PDB entry 4C5N | X-ray diffraction, 1.75 A resolution | chains A and D

[Chain A (and D)]
Name: Phosphomethylpyrimidine kinase
Source organism: Staphylococcus aureus
Notes: EC 2.7.1.35; chain D of this document is another copy of the same molecule, construct and numbering; everything in this record applies to it too
Reference sequence: C8MK44 (C8MK44_STAAU); numbering as in UniProt (aligned over 1-276)
Chain sequence (276 residues; row label = number of the first residue in the row):
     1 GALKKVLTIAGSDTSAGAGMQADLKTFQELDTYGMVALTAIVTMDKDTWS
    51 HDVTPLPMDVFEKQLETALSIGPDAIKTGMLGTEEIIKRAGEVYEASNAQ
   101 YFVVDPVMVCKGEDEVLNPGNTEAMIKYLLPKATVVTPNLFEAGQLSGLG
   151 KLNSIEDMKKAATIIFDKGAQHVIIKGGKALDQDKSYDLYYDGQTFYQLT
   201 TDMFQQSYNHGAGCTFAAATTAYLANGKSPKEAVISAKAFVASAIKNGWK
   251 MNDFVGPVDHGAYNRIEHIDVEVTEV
Not modelled in the structure: 109-116 (chain D: 111-117)
Ligand contacts:
  - AMP-PCP (ACP; phosphomethylphosphonic acid adenylate ester): Ala18, Asn139, Lys176, Gly177, Gly178, Lys179, Ser186, Tyr187, Asp188, Thr201, Asp202, Met203, Phe204, Gln205, Gln206, Asn209, His210, Gly211, Ala212, Gly213, Cys214, Phe216, Lys238, Val241, Ile245
  - pyridoxal (PXL; 3-hydroxy-5-(hydroxymethyl)-2-methylisonicotinaldehyde): Gly11, Ser12, Asp13, Ala18, Gly19, Val42, Met80, Val107, His210, Cys214

[Chain A / chain D interface]
Pairs across the interface (76):
  Leu3(A) - Trp249(D)
  Leu3(A) - Asp259(D)
  Ser12(A) - Leu38(D)
  Thr14(A) - Gln64(D)
  Thr14(A) - Thr67(D)
  Ser15(A) - Tyr33(D)  hydrogen bond (backbone-side chain)
  Ser15(A) - Ile71(D)
  Ala16(A) - Tyr33(D)  hydrogen bond (backbone-side chain)
  Ala16(A) - Gly34(D)
  Ala16(A) - Met35(D)  hydrophobic
  Gly17(A) - Tyr33(D)  hydrogen bond (backbone-side chain)
  Met20(A) - Met20(D)  hydrophobic
  Gln21(A) - Val36(D)
  Leu24(A) - Leu24(D)  hydrophobic
  Lys25(A) - Gln28(D)
  Lys25(A) - Tyr33(D)
  Lys25(A) - Gly34(D)  hydrogen bond (side chain-backbone)
  Gln28(A) - Lys25(D)
  Gln28(A) - Glu29(D)  hydrogen bond
  Gln28(A) - Gly261(D)
  Glu29(A) - Gln28(D)  hydrogen bond
  Asp31(A) - Arg265(D)  salt bridge
  Tyr33(A) - Ser15(D)  hydrogen bond (side chain-backbone)
  Tyr33(A) - Ala16(D)  hydrogen bond (side chain-backbone)
  Tyr33(A) - Gly17(D)  hydrogen bond (side chain-backbone)
  Tyr33(A) - Lys25(D)
  Tyr33(A) - Trp249(D)  hydrophobic
  Tyr33(A) - Met251(D)
  Tyr33(A) - Pro257(D)
  Gly34(A) - Ala16(D)
  Gly34(A) - Lys25(D)  hydrogen bond (backbone-side chain)
  Met35(A) - Ala16(D)  hydrophobic
  Val36(A) - Gln21(D)
  Leu38(A) - Ser12(D)
  Ile41(A) - Leu56(D)  hydrophobic
  Ile41(A) - Val60(D)  hydrophobic
  Ile41(A) - Gln64(D)
  Thr43(A) - Lys63(D)
  Thr43(A) - Gln64(D)
  Thr43(A) - Thr67(D)
  Met44(A) - Thr67(D)  hydrogen bond (backbone-side chain)
  Asp45(A) - Glu66(D)
  Lys46(A) - Glu66(D)  hydrogen bond (backbone-side chain)
  Lys46(A) - Ser70(D)
  Trp49(A) - Ser70(D)
  Trp49(A) - Ile71(D)  hydrophobic
  Asp52(A) - Lys63(D)  salt bridge
  Thr54(A) - Val60(D)
  Thr54(A) - Lys63(D)
  Leu56(A) - Ile41(D)  hydrophobic
  Leu56(A) - Leu56(D)  hydrophobic
  Val60(A) - Ile41(D)  hydrophobic
  Val60(A) - Thr54(D)
  Lys63(A) - Thr43(D)
  Lys63(A) - Asp52(D)  salt bridge
  Gln64(A) - Thr14(D)
  Gln64(A) - Ile41(D)
  Gln64(A) - Thr43(D)
  Glu66(A) - Asp45(D)
  Glu66(A) - Lys46(D)  hydrogen bond (side chain-backbone)
  Thr67(A) - Thr14(D)
  Thr67(A) - Thr43(D)
  Thr67(A) - Met44(D)  hydrogen bond (side chain-backbone)
  Thr67(A) - Trp49(D)
  Ser70(A) - Lys46(D)
  Ser70(A) - Trp49(D)
  Ile71(A) - Ser15(D)
  Ile71(A) - Met251(D)  hydrophobic
  Trp249(A) - Tyr33(D)  hydrophobic
  Met251(A) - Tyr33(D)  hydrophobic
  Met251(A) - Ile71(D)  hydrophobic
  Pro257(A) - Tyr33(D)  hydrophobic
  Asp259(A) - Leu3(D)
  Gly261(A) - Gln28(D)
  Arg265(A) - Leu3(D)
  Arg265(A) - Asp31(D)  salt bridge
Also at the interface, not in a pair above, chain A (43 interface residues in all): Lys5, Ala68, His260
Also at the interface, not in a pair above, chain D (42 interface residues in all): Lys5, His260

[Summary]
The interface between chain A and chain D involves 43 residues on one side and 42 on the other; the contacts
include 14 hydrogen bonds and 4 salt bridges. Among the polar pairs are Asp31(A)-Arg265(D), Asp52(A)-Lys63(D)
and Ser15(A)-Tyr33(D). Bound to chain A: pyridoxal and AMP-PCP.
Chain A and chain D are both Phosphomethylpyrimidine kinase (Staphylococcus aureus); the structure, Structure
of the pyridoxal kinase from Staphylococcus aureus in complex with AMP-PCP and pyridoxal, was determined by
X-ray diffraction together with 4C5J, 4C5K, 4C5L and 4C5M from the same study.
